Entry 6CFZ (electron microscopy, 4.50 A resolution (low resolution: residue-level contacts below are approximate; hydrogen-bond / salt-bridge calls are withheld)); this record covers chains F and H of the 10 polymer chains in the assembly.

[Chain F]
Molecule: Dad1
Source organism: Chaetomium thermophilum
Reference sequence: G0RYE9 (G0RYE9_CHATD); residues 17-73 carry their UniProt numbers (57 of 92 residues fall inside the UniProt entry; the rest is not from it)
Chain sequence (92 residues; each row starts with the number of its first residue):
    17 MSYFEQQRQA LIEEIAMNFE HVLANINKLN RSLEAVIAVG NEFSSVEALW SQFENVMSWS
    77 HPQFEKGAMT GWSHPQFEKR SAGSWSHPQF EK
Unresolved in the structure: 17, 77-108

[Chain H]
Molecule: Dam1
Source organism: Chaetomium thermophilum
Reference sequence: G0S2K4 (G0S2K4_CHATD); residues 53-107 here = UniProt positions 53-107
Chain sequence (56 residues; row label = number of the first residue in the row):
    52 MNAFEPAFAE LADAVADLEA NMMHFQLMHE SLARFSESFA SFLYGLNMNA FCVDFP
Unresolved in the structure: 52
Construct notes: initiating methionine (52)

[How chain F and chain H interact]
Contacting residue pairs (31):
  Ile28(F) with Ala54(H); Phe55(H)
  Ile31(F) with Phe55(H)
  Ala32(F) with Phe55(H)
  Phe35(F) with Ala58(H); Leu62(H)
  Leu39(F) with Glu61(H); Leu62(H)
  Ile42(F) with Ala65(H)
  Asn46(F) with Leu69(H); Asn72(H)
  Leu49(F) with Asn72(H); Phe76(H)
  Glu50(F) with Asn72(H)
  Ile53(F) with Asn72(H); His75(H); Phe76(H); Met79(H)
  Gly56(F) with Met79(H)
  Asn57(F) with Met79(H)
  Phe59(F) with Ser82(H); Leu83(H)
  Val62(F) with Phe86(H)
  Glu63(F) with Ser82(H); Arg85(H)
  Trp66(F) with Phe86(H); Ser89(H); Phe90(H)
  Phe69(F) with Ser89(H); Phe93(H)
  Glu70(F) with Ser89(H)
Other interface residues (no listed pair), chain F (20 interface residues in all): Asn43, Ser67
Other interface residues (no listed pair), chain H (20 interface residues in all): Phe59, Ser92

[Overview]
The chain F/chain H interface involves 20 residues from each chain.
Here chain F is Dad1 and chain H is Dam1, both from Chaetomium thermophilum. Entry 6CFZ (Structure of the
DASH/Dam1 complex shows its role at the yeast kinetochore-microtubule interface) was determined by electron
microscopy.
